PDB entry 4OKS | X-ray diffraction, 2.25 A resolution | chains A and B

[Chain A (and B)]
Protein: Serine protease NS3
From: Hepatitis C Virus
Notes: chain B of this document is another copy of the same molecule, construct and numbering; everything in this record applies to it too
UniProt: K4KA16 (K4KA16_9HEPC); residues 180-630 here correspond to UniProt positions 1206-1656 (UniProt number = residue number + 1026)
Chain sequence (464 residues; each row starts with the number of its first residue):
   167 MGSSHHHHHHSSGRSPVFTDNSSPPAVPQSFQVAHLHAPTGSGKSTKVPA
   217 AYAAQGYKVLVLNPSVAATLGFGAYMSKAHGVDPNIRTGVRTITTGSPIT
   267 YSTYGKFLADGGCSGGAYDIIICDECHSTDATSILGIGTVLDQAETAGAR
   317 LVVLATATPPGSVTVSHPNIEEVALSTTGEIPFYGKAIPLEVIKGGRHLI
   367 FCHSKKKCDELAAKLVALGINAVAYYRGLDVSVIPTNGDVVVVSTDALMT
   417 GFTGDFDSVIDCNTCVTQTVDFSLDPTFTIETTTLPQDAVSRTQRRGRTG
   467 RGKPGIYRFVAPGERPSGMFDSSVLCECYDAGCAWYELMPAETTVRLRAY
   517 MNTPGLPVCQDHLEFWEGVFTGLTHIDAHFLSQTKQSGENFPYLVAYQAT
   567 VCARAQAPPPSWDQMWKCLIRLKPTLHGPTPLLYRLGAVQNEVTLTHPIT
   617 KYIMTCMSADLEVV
Unresolved in the structure: 167-183, 360-361, 415-419 (chain B: 167-186, 248-260, 416-419)
Differences from the reference sequence: expression tag (167-179); conflict Asn-403 (Ser1429 in K4KA16), Met-505 (Thr1531 in K4KA16)
Metal / ion sites: Ca2+ site 1: Asp-437 (shared with Asp-437(B) of chain B); Ca2+ site 2: Asp-437, Glu-447 (shared with Asp-437(B) of chain B)
Small-molecule neighbours: 2T9 ([6-(3,5-diaminophenyl)-1-(2-methoxy-5-nitrobenzyl)-1H-indol-3-yl]acetic acid): Val-232, Thr-254, Gly-255, Thr-269, Gly-271, Lys-272, Ala-275, Ala-297, Thr-298, Ala-497, Trp-501, Tyr-502

[Chain A / chain B interface]
Residue-residue contacts (40):
  Gly-327(A) with Gly-327(B); Pro-482(B)
  Val-329(A) with Pro-326(B)
  Lys-352(A) with Asn-518(B)
  His-369(A) with Glu-628(B), salt bridge
  Asp-437(A) with Asp-437(B)
  Thr-450(A) with Gln-526(B), hydrogen bond (backbone-side chain); Glu-628(B), hydrogen bond
  Pro-452(A) with Val-524(B), hydrophobic; Cys-525(B); Gln-526(B)
  Pro-478(A) with Met-517(B); Asn-518(B); Pro-520(B), hydrophobic
  Gly-479(A) with Val-524(B)
  Glu-480(A) with Val-524(B)
  Arg-481(A) with Met-485(B); Val-524(B)
  Pro-482(A) with Gly-327(B); Pro-482(B), hydrophobic; Ser-483(B); Met-485(B)
  Ser-483(A) with Pro-482(B)
  Met-485(A) with Arg-481(B); Pro-482(B); Met-485(B), hydrophobic
  Met-517(A) with Pro-478(B)
  Asn-518(A) with Lys-352(B); Pro-478(B)
  Val-524(A) with Glu-480(B)
  Gln-526(A) with Thr-450(B), hydrogen bond (side chain-backbone); Pro-452(B)
  Glu-628(A) with Tyr-350(B); His-369(B); Lys-373(B), salt bridge
  Val-629(A) with His-369(B), hydrogen bond (backbone-side chain)
  Val-630(A) with Ser-370(B); Val-432(B); Thr-448(B); Thr-450(B)
Also at the interface, not in a pair above, chain A (29 interface residues in all): Pro-326, Thr-449, Leu-451, Arg-514, Thr-519, Pro-520, Cys-525, Glu-530
Also at the interface, not in a pair above, chain B (31 interface residues in all): Val-329, Gly-351, Thr-449, Leu-451, Gly-479, Thr-519

[Summary]
29 residues of chain A face 31 of chain B across their interface; the contacts include 4 hydrogen bonds and 2
salt bridges. Polar pairs include His-369(A)/Glu-628(B), Glu-628(A)/Lys-373(B) and Thr-450(A)/Gln-526(B).
Bound to chain A: compound 2T9. Asp-437(A) and Glu-447(A) form the Ca2+ site 2.
Chain A and chain B are both Serine protease NS3 (Hepatitis C Virus); the structure, Crystal Structure of
Hepatitis C Virus NS3 Helicase Inhibitor Co-complex with Compound 19
[[6-(3,5-diaminophenyl)-1-(2-methoxy-5-nitrobenzyl)-1H-indol-3-yl]acetic acid], was determined by X-ray
diffraction (same publication as 4OJQ, 4OK3, 4OK5 and 4OK6).
